1JUI - chains B and Q of the 4 polymer chains in the assembly; structure by X-ray diffraction, 2.75 A resolution.

Chain B:
Molecule: Concanavalin-Br
Source organism: Canavalia ensiformis
Reference sequence: P55915 (CONA_CANBR); residue numbers follow UniProt; this construct covers 1-237
Amino-acid sequence (237 residues; each row starts with the number of its first residue):
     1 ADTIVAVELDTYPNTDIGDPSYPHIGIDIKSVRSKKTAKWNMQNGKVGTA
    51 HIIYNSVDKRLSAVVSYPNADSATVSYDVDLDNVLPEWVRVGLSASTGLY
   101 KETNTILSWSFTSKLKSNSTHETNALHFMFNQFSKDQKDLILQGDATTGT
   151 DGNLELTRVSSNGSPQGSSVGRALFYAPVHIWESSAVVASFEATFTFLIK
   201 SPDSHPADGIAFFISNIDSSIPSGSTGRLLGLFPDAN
Differences from the reference sequence: conflict Asp58 (Gly in P55915), Ala70 (Gly in P55915), Asp151 (Glu in P55915), Glu155 (Arg in P55915)
Ion coordination: Mn2+: Glu8, Asp10, Asp19, His24; Ca2+: Asp10, Tyr12, Asn14, Asp19
Curated features (UniProtKB/Swiss-Prot):
  - binding site (Mn(2+)): Glu8, Asp10, Asp19, His24, Ser34
  - binding site (Ca(2+)): Asp10, Tyr12, Asn14, Asp19, Asp208
  - binding site (a carbohydrate): Tyr12, Leu99, Tyr100, Arg228

Chain Q:
Molecule: 10-residue peptide
Amino-acid sequence (10 residues; numbered 1 to 10; the number before each row is that of its first residue):
     1 MYWYPYASGS

How chain B and chain Q interact:
Residue-residue contacts - 13 pairs, chain B then chain Q:
  Asn41(B) with Ala7(Q)
  Met42(B) with Ala7(Q)
  Gln43(B) with Ser8(Q)
  Asn44(B) with Tyr2(Q), hydrogen bond (side chain-backbone); Trp3(Q), hydrogen bond (side chain-backbone); Tyr4(Q); Pro5(Q)
  Lys46(B) with Ser10(Q), hydrogen bond (side chain-backbone)
  Lys200(B) with Tyr2(Q)
  Ser204(B) with Tyr4(Q), hydrogen bond (side chain-backbone); Pro5(Q)
  His205(B) with Tyr6(Q), hydrogen bond
  Pro206(B) with Pro5(Q)
Also at the interface, not in a pair above, chain B (10 interface residues in all): Gly45
Also at the interface, not in a pair above, chain Q (9 interface residues in all): Gly9
The authors on this interface:
  - specific contacts: Asn44(B)-Trp3(Q) (hydrogen bond), Lys46(B)-Ser10(Q) (hydrogen bond), Tyr4(Q)-Asn44(B)

Overview:
Chain B and chain Q form an interface of 10 and 9 residues respectively, with 5 hydrogen bonds. Polar contacts
include Asn44(B)-Tyr2(Q), Asn44(B)-Trp3(Q) and Lys46(B)-Ser10(Q). The authors report hydrogen bonds between
Asn44(B) and Trp3(Q) and Lys46(B) and Ser10(Q); a contact between Tyr4(Q) and Asn44(B).
Here chain B is Concanavalin-Br (Canavalia ensiformis) and chain Q is a 10-residue peptide. Entry 1JUI
(Concanavalin A-carbohydrate mimicking 10-mer peptide complex) was determined by X-ray diffraction together
with 1JYC from the same study.
